PDB entry 5DFI | X-ray diffraction, 1.63 A resolution | chains A and P of the 3 polymer chains in the assembly

# Chain A
Molecule: DNA-(apurinic or apyrimidinic site) lyase
From: Homo sapiens
Notes: EC 3.1.-.-, 4.2.99.18
Reference sequence: P27695 (APEX1_HUMAN); residue numbers follow UniProt; this construct covers 43-318
Sequence (276 residues; each row starts with the number of its first residue):
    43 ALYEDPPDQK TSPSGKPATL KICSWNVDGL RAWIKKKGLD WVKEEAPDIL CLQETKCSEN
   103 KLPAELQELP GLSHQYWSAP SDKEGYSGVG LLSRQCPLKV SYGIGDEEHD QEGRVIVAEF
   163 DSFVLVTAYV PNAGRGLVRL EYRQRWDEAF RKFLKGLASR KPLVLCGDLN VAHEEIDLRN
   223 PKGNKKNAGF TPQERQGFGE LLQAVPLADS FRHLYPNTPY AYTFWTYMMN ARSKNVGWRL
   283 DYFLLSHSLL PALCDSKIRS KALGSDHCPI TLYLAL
From the paper describing this entry:
  - binding site for the 21-nt DNA strand (chain P): Tyr171, Asn174
  - catalytic residues: Asp210, Asn212
  - contacts within the chain: Asn68-Asp210 (hydrogen bond), Asp210-Asn212 (hydrogen bond)
  - catalytic residues: Tyr171, His309 (proposed by the authors, not directly observed)
  - mutagenesis - R181A (3-fold): decreased binding to product DNA
  - mutagenesis - R181A (Kd = 0.4 nM): unchanged binding to substrate DNA
  - mutagenesis - R181A: decreased catalytic activity on AP-site incision

# Chain P
Molecule: 21-nt DNA strand
Sequence (21 nucleotides; numbered 1 to 21; the number before each row is that of its first residue):
     1 GCTGATGCGC XCGACGGATC C
Modified residues: OMC (o2'-methylycytidine-5'-monophosphate) at position 10; 48Z (2-deoxy-2-fluoro-5-O-thiophosphono-alpha-D-arabinofuranose) at position 11

# Interface between chain A and chain P
Contacting residue pairs - 28 pairs, chain A then chain P:
  Asp70(A) - 48Z_11(P)  base contact
  Glu96(A) - 48Z_11(P)  base contact
  Tyr128(A) - DC8(P)  hydrogen bond to the base
  Tyr128(A) - DG9(P)  hydrogen bond to the sugar
  Tyr171(A) - OMC_10(P)  sugar contact
  Tyr171(A) - 48Z_11(P)  hydrogen bond to the phosphate
  Asn174(A) - OMC_10(P)  hydrogen bond to the phosphate
  Asn174(A) - 48Z_11(P)  base contact
  Gly176(A) - OMC_10(P)  phosphate contact
  Arg177(A) - OMC_10(P)  base contact
  Arg181(A) - OMC_10(P)  salt bridge to the phosphate
  Asn212(A) - 48Z_11(P)  hydrogen bond to the phosphate
  Asn222(A) - DG13(P)  hydrogen bond to the phosphate
  Asn226(A) - DC12(P)  sugar contact
  Asn226(A) - DG13(P)  hydrogen bond to the phosphate
  Asn229(A) - DC12(P)  base contact
  Ala230(A) - 48Z_11(P)  base contact
  Phe266(A) - 48Z_11(P)  base contact
  Thr268(A) - DG13(P)  sugar contact
  Met271(A) - DC12(P)  base contact
  Met271(A) - DG13(P)  sugar contact
  Lys276(A) - DA14(P)  salt bridge to the phosphate
  Val278(A) - DG13(P)  phosphate contact
  Trp280(A) - 48Z_11(P)  base contact
  Trp280(A) - DC12(P)  sugar contact
  Trp280(A) - DG13(P)  hydrogen bond to the phosphate
  Leu282(A) - 48Z_11(P)  base contact
  His309(A) - 48Z_11(P)  base contact
Also at the interface, not in a pair above, chain A (26 interface residues in all): Asn68, Lys98, Asp210, Gly231, Ala273
Also at the interface, not in a pair above, chain P (8 interface residues in all): DG7

# Summary
26 residues of chain A and 8 residues of chain P are in contact; the contacts include 8 hydrogen bonds and 2
salt bridges. Polar pairs include Tyr128(A)-DC8(P), Tyr128(A)-DG9(P) and Tyr171(A)-48Z_11(P). From the paper:
catalytic residues Asp210(A), Asn212(A) and Tyr171(A) among others; R181A of chain A reduces binding to
product DNA.
Here chain A is DNA-(apurinic or apyrimidinic site) lyase (Homo sapiens) and chain P is a 21-nt DNA strand.
Entry 5DFI (Human APE1 phosphorothioate substrate complex) was determined by X-ray diffraction (same
publication as 5DFF, 5DFH, 5DFJ and 5DG0).
